3DUT - chains A and C of the 4 polymer chains in the assembly; structure by X-ray diffraction, 1.55 A resolution.

== Chain A (and C) ==
Protein: Hemoglobin subunit alpha
Organism: Homo sapiens
Notes: chain C of this document is another copy of the same molecule, construct and numbering; everything in this record applies to it too
Reference sequence: P69905 (HBA_HUMAN); residues 1-141 here correspond to UniProt positions 2-142 (UniProt number = residue number + 1)
Amino-acid sequence (141 residues; each row starts with the number of its first residue):
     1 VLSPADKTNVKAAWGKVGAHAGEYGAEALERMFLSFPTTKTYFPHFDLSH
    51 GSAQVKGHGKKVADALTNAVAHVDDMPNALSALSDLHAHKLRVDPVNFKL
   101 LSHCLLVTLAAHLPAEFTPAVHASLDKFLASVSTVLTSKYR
Ion coordination: heme Fe near His87 (its only coordinating residue here)
Residues lining bound ligands: heme (HEM): Met32, Thr39, Tyr42, Phe43, His45, Phe46, His58, Lys61, Val62, Ala65, Leu66, Leu83, Leu86, His87, Leu91, Val93, Asn97, Phe98, Leu101, Leu105, Val132, Leu136
Swiss-Prot annotation at these positions:
  - binding site (O2): His58
  - binding site (heme b): His87
  - site: Thr8, Asn9 (Microbial infection: Cleavage), Lys11 (Not glycated), Ala13, Trp14 (Microbial infection: Cleavage), Tyr24, Gly25 (Microbial infection: Cleavage), Leu29, Glu30 (Microbial infection: Cleavage), His45, Phe46 (Microbial infection: Cleavage), Asp47, Leu48 (Microbial infection: Cleavage), Ser52, Ala53 (Microbial infection: Cleavage), Val55, Lys56 (Microbial infection: Cleavage), Lys56 (Not glycated), Gly59, Lys60 (Microbial infection: Cleavage), Lys60 (Not glycated), Lys90 (Not glycated), Leu91, Arg92 (Microbial infection: Cleavage), Lys99 (Not glycated), Leu106, Val107 (Microbial infection: Cleavage), Thr108, Leu109 (Microbial infection: Cleavage), Val121, His122 (Microbial infection: Cleavage), Ser133, Thr134 (Microbial infection: Cleavage)
  - modified residue: Ser3 (Phosphoserine), Lys7 (N6-succinyllysine), Thr8 (Phosphothreonine), Lys11 (N6-succinyllysine), Lys16 (N6-acetyllysine), Tyr24 (Phosphotyrosine), Ser35 (Phosphoserine), Lys40 (N6-succinyllysine), Ser49 (Phosphoserine), Ser102 (Phosphoserine), Thr108 (Phosphothreonine), Ser124 (Phosphoserine), Ser131 (Phosphoserine), Thr134 (Phosphothreonine), Thr137 (Phosphothreonine), Ser138 (Phosphoserine)
  - glycosylation (N-linked (Glc) (glycation) lysine): Lys7, Lys16, Lys40, Lys61

== Interface between chain A and chain C ==
Pairs across the interface (5; chain A residue first):
  Asp126(A) with Arg141(C), salt bridge
  Lys127(A) with Arg141(C), hydrogen bond (side chain-backbone)
  Ser138(A) with Val1(C)
  Arg141(A) with Asp126(C), salt bridge; Lys127(C), hydrogen bond (backbone-side chain)
Also at the interface, not in a pair above, chain A (6 interface residues in all): Val1, Ala130
Also at the interface, not in a pair above, chain C (6 interface residues in all): Ala130, Ser138

== In short ==
Chain A and chain C each contribute 6 residues to their interface; the contacts include 2 hydrogen bonds and 2
salt bridges. Among the polar pairs are Asp126(A)-Arg141(C) and Lys127(A)-Arg141(C). Chain A binds heme.
Chain A and chain C are both Hemoglobin subunit alpha (Homo sapiens); the structure, The high salt (phosphate)
crystal structure of deoxy hemoglobin E (GLU26LYS) at physiological pH (pH 7.35), was determined by X-ray
diffraction.
